Entry 5M8H (X-ray diffraction, 2.34 A resolution); this record covers chains B and F of the 8 polymer chains in the assembly.

== Chain B ==
Protein: ATP phosphoribosyltransferase regulatory subunit
From: Psychrobacter arcticus (strain DSM 17307 / 273-4)
Reference sequence: Q4FTX3 (HISZ_PSYA2); residue numbers follow UniProt; this construct covers 1-387
Amino-acid sequence (388 residues; numbered 0 to 387; the number before each row is that of its first residue; numbering starts at 0):
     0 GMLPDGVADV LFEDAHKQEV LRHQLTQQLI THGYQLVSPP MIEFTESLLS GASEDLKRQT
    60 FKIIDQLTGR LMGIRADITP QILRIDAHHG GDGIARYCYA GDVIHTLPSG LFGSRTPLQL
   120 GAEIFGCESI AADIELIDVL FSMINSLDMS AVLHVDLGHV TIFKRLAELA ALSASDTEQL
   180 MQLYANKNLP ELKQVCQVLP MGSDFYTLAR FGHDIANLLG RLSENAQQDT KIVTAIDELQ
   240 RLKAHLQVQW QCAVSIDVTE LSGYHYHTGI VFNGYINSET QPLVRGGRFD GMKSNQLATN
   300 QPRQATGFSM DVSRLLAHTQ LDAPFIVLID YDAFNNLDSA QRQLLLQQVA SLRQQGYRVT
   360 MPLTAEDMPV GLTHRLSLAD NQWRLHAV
Unresolved in the structure: 291-300
Differences from the reference sequence: expression tag (0)
Metal / ion sites: Sr2+ site 1: Asp-76, Thr-78; Sr2+ site 2 near Asn-144 (its only coordinating residue here)
Reported in the primary citation:
  - self-association interface (contacts with another copy of this molecule): Arg-352 to Val-369

== Chain F ==
Protein: ATP phosphoribosyltransferase
From: Psychrobacter arcticus (strain DSM 17307 / 273-4)
Notes: EC 2.4.2.17
Reference sequence: Q4FQF7 (HIS1_PSYA2); residues 1-231 here = UniProt positions 1-231
Amino-acid sequence (232 residues; row label = number of the first residue in the row; numbering starts at 0):
     0 GMTEVTNSLP TSGLLNEAND EFLGLTLALS KGRILEETMP LLRAAGVELL EDPEASRKLI
    60 FPTSNPNVRV LILRASDVPT YVEHGAADFG VAGKDVLLEH GANHVYELLD LKIAQCKLMT
   120 AGVKDAPLPN RRLRIATKYV NVARAYFASQ GQQVDVIKLY GSMELAPLVG LGDLIVDVVD
   180 TGNTLRANGL EARDHICDVS SRLIVNQVSY KRKFALLEPI LDSFKNSINS TS
Unresolved in the structure: 0-19, 229-231
Differences from the reference sequence: expression tag (0)

== Interface between chain B and chain F ==
Contacting residue pairs (23; chain B residue first):
  Gly-109(B) with His-103(F)
  Leu-110(B) with Glu-82(F); His-83(F); His-103(F)
  Phe-111(B) with His-83(F)
  Asp-155(B) with Lys-210(F), salt bridge
  Ala-184(B) with Tyr-105(F)
  Asn-185(B) with Val-104(F); Tyr-105(F); Glu-106(F), hydrogen bond (side chain-backbone); Leu-107(F)
  Lys-186(B) with Tyr-105(F); Leu-107(F); Tyr-209(F)
  Asn-187(B) with Glu-106(F); Leu-107(F)
  Pro-189(B) with Leu-108(F), hydrophobic; Lys-224(F)
  Asn-276(B) with Arg-211(F)
  Ser-277(B) with Val-207(F); Arg-211(F), hydrogen bond
  Thr-279(B) with Gln-206(F); Val-207(F)
Other interface residues (no listed pair), chain B (15 interface residues in all): His-153, Glu-190, Tyr-274
Other interface residues (no listed pair), chain F (15 interface residues in all): Asp-109
Interface features reported in the paper:
  - interface residues, chain F: Leu-107(F), Leu-108(F), Val-207(F)

== Summary ==
The chain B/chain F interface involves 15 residues from each chain; the contacts include 2 hydrogen bonds and
1 salt bridge. Among the polar pairs are Asp-155(B)/Lys-210(F), Asn-185(B)/Glu-106(F) and
Ser-277(B)/Arg-211(F). The Sr2+ site 1 is built by Asp-76(B) and Thr-78(B). From the paper: interface residues
Leu-107(F), Leu-108(F) and Val-207(F); a self-association interface involving Arg-352(B).
Here chain B is ATP phosphoribosyltransferase regulatory subunit and chain F is ATP phosphoribosyltransferase,
both from Psychrobacter arcticus (strain DSM 17307 / 273-4). Entry 5M8H (ATP phosphoribosyltransferase (HisZG
ATPPRT) from Psychrobacter arcticus) was determined by X-ray diffraction.
